5MMI - chains A and K of the 35 polymer chains in the assembly; structure by electron microscopy, 3.20 A resolution.

Chain A:
Molecule: 23S ribosomal RNA
Organism: Spinacia oleracea
Sequence (2810 nucleotides; row label = number of the first residue in the row):
     1 UUCAAACGAG GAAAGGCUUA CGGUGGAUAC CUAGGCACCC AGAGACGAGG AAGGGCGUAU
    61 UAAUCGACGA AAUGCUUCGG GGAGUUGAAA AUAAGCAGAG AUCCGGAGAU UCCCGAAUAG
   121 GUCAACCUUU CGAACUUCUG CUGAAUCCAU GGGCAGGCAA GAGACAACCU GGCGAACUGA
   181 AACAUCUUAG UAGCCAGAGG AAAAGAAAGC AAAAGCGAUU CCCGUAGUAG CGGCGAGCGA
   241 AAUGGGAGCA GCCUAAACCG UGAAAACGGG GUUGUGGGAG AGCAAUACAA GCGUCGUGCU
   301 GCUAGGCGAA UCAGUGGAGU GCGGAACCCU AGAUGGUGAA AGUCCAGUAG CCGAAAGCAU
   361 CACUAGCUUA UGCUCUGACC CGAGUAGCAU GGGGCACGUG GAAUCCCGUG UGAAUCAGCA
   421 AGGACCACCU UGCAAGGCUA AAUACUCCUG GGUGACCGAU AGCGAAGUAG UACCGUGAGG
   481 GAAGGGUGAA AAGAACCCCC AUCGGGGAGU GAAAUAGAAC AUGAAACCGU AAGCUCUCAA
   541 GCAGUGGGAG GGGGACCAGA CCCUGACCGC GUGCCUGUUG AAGAAUGAGC CGGCGACUCA
   601 UAGGCAGUGG CUUGGUUAAG GGAACCCACC GGAGCCGUAG CGAAAGCGAG UCUUCAUAGG
   661 GCAAUUGUCA CUGCUUAUGG ACCCGAACCU GGGUGAUCUA UCCAUGACCA GGAUGAAGCU
   721 UGGGUGAAAC UAAGUGGAGG UCCGAACCGA CUGAUGUUGA AGAAUCAGCG GAUGAGUUGU
   781 GGUUAGGGGU GAAAUGCCAC UCGAACCCAG AGCUAGCUGG UUCUCCCCGA AAUGCGUUGA
   841 GGCGCAGCAG UUGACUGGAC AUCUAGGGGU AAAGCACUGU UUCGGUGCGG GCCGCGAGAG
   901 CGGUACCAAA UCGAGGCAAA CUCUGAAUAC UAGAUAUGAC CUCCAAAUAA CAGGGGUCAA
   961 GGUCGGCCAG UGAGACGAUG GGGGAUAAGC UUCAUCGUCG AGAGGGAAAC AGCCCGGAUC
  1021 ACCAGCUAAG GCCCCUAAAU GACCGCUCAG UGAUAAAGGA GGUAGGGGUG CAGAGACAGC
  1081 CAGGAGGUUU GCCUAGAAGC AGCCACCCUU GAAAGAGUGC GUAAUAGCUC ACUGAUCGAG
  1141 CGCUCUUGCG CCGAAGAUGA ACGGGGCUAA GCGGUCUGCC GAAGCUGUGG GAUGUAAAAA
  1201 AACAUCGGUA GGGGAGCGUU CCGUGUUAGG GAGAAACGCG UGCGUGAGCC GCGUUGGACG
  1261 AAGCGGAAGC GAGAAUGUCG GCUUGAGUAA CGCAAACAUU GGUGAGAAUC CAAUGCCCCG
  1321 AAAACCUAAG GGUUCCUCCG CAAGGUUCGU CCACGGAGGG UGAGUCAGGG CCUAAGAUCA
  1381 GGCCGAAAGG CGUAGUCGAU GGACAACAGG UGAAUAUUCC UGUACUACCC CUUGUUGGUC
  1441 CCGAGGGACG GAGGAGGCUA GGUUAGCCGA AAGAUGGUUA UCGGUUCAAG GACGCAAGGU
  1501 GACCCUGUUU UUCAGGGUAA GAAGGGGUAG AGAAAAUGCC UCGAGCCAAU GUUCGAGUAC
  1561 CAGGCGCUAC GGCGCUGAAG UAACCGAUGC CAUACUCCCA GGAAAAGCUC GAACGACCUU
  1621 CAACAAAAGG GUACCUGUAC CCGAAACCGA CACAGGUAGG UAGGUAGAGA AUACCUAGGG
  1681 GCGCGAGACA ACUCUCUCUA AGGAACUCGG CAAAAUAGCC CCGUAACUUC GGGAGAAGGG
  1741 GUGCCCCCUC ACAAAGGGGG UCGAAGUGAC CAGGCCCGGG CGACUGUUUA CCAAAAACAC
  1801 AGGUCUCCGC AAAGUCGUAA GACCAUGUAU GGGGGCUGAC GCCUGCCCAG UGCCGGAAGG
  1861 UCAAGGAAGU UGGUGACCUG AUGACAGGGG AGCCGGCGAC CGAAGCCCCG GUGAACGGCG
  1921 GCCGUAACUA UAACGGUCCU AAGGUAGCGA AAUUCCUUGU CGGGUAAGUU CCGACCCGCA
  1981 CGAAAGGCGU AACGAUCUGG GCACUGUCUC GGAGAGAGGC UCGGUGAAAU AGACAUGUCU
  2041 GUGAAGAUGC GGACUACCUG CACCUGGACA GAAAGACCCU AUGAAGCUUU ACUGUUCCCU
  2101 GGGAUUGGCU UUGGGCUUUU CCUGCGCAGC UUAGGUGGAA GGCGAAGAAG GCCCCCUUCC
  2161 GGGGGGGCCC GAGCCAUCAG UGAGAUACCA CUCUGGAAGA GCUAGAAUUC UAACCUUGUG
  2221 UCAGGACCUA CGGGCCAAGG GACAUUCUCA GGUAGACAGU UUCUAUGGGG CGUAGGCCUC
  2281 CCAAAAGGUA ACGGAGGCGU GCAAAGGUUU CCUCGGGCCG GACGGAGAUU GGCCCUCGAG
  2341 UGCAAAGGCA GAAGGGAGCU UGACUGCAAG ACCCACCCGU CGAGCAGGGA CGAAAGUCGG
  2401 CCUUAGUGAU CCGACGGUGC CGAGUGGAAG GGCCGUCGCU CAACGGAUAA AAGUUACUCU
  2461 AGGGAUAACA GGCUGAUCUU CCCCAAGAGU UCACAUCGAC GGGAAGGUUU GGCACCUCGA
  2521 UGUCGGCUCU UCGCCACCUG GGGCUGUAGU AUGUUCCAAG GGUUGGGCUG UUCGCCCAUU
  2581 AAAGCGGUAC GUGAGCUGGG UUCAGAACGU CGUGAGACAG UUCGGUCCAU AUCCGGUGUG
  2641 GGCGUUAGAG CAUUGAGAGG ACCUUUCCCU AGUACGAGAG GACCGGGAAG GACGCACCUC
  2701 UGGUGUACCA GUUAUCGUGC CCACGGUAAA CGCUGGGUAG CCAAGUGCGG AGCGGAUAAC
  2761 UGCUGAAAGC AUCUAAGUAG UAAGCCCACC CCAAGAUGAG UGCUCUCCUA
Unresolved in the structure: 1, 515, 896-900, 1751-1755
Metal / ion sites: Mg2+ site 1 near A9 (its only coordinating residue here); Mg2+ site 2 near G15 (its only coordinating residue here); Mg2+ site 3: C30, G1260; Mg2+ site 4 near A45 (its only coordinating residue here); Mg2+ site 5 near A52 (its only coordinating residue here); Mg2+ site 6 near A71 (its only coordinating residue here); Mg2+ site 7 near U118 (its only coordinating residue here); Mg2+ site 8 near C148 (its only coordinating residue here); Mg2+ site 9: A160, G161; Mg2+ site 10: C177, U2260; Mg2+ site 11 near U178 (its only coordinating residue here); Mg2+ site 12: A182, C183; 211 more Mg2+ sites not listed

Chain K:
Molecule: 50S ribosomal protein L13, chloroplastic
Organism: Spinacia oleracea
Reference sequence: P12629 (RK13_SPIOL); residues 1-250 here = UniProt positions 1-250
Chain sequence (250 residues; numbered 1 to 250; the number before each row is that of its first residue):
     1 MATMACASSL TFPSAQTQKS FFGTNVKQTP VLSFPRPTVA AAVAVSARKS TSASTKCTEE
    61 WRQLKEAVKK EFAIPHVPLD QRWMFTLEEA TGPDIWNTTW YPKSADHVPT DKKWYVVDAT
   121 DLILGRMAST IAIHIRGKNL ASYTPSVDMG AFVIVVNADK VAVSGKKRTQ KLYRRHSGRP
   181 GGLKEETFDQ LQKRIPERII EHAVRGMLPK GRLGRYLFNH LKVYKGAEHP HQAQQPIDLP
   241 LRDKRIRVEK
Unresolved in the structure: 1-47
Reported in the primary citation:
  - binding site for 4.5S ribosomal RNA: Arg-48, Lys-49

Chain A / chain K interface:
Residue-residue contacts (115; chain A residue first):
  A5(A) / Pro-230(K)  sugar contact
  A5(A) / His-231(K)  hydrogen bond to the sugar
  A5(A) / Gln-234(K)  hydrogen bond to the sugar
  A6(A) / Trp-114(K)  sugar contact
  A6(A) / Lys-222(K)  phosphate contact
  A6(A) / His-231(K)  sugar contact
  A6(A) / Gln-234(K)  hydrogen bond to the sugar
  C7(A) / Pro-109(K)  sugar contact
  C7(A) / Phe-152(K)  sugar contact
  C7(A) / Lys-222(K)  salt bridge to the phosphate
  G8(A) / Pro-109(K)  sugar contact
  G8(A) / Tyr-216(K)  hydrogen bond to the phosphate
  A539(A) / Arg-212(K)  salt bridge to the phosphate
  A539(A) / Arg-215(K)  salt bridge to the phosphate
  A540(A) / Arg-212(K)  salt bridge to the phosphate
  A540(A) / Arg-215(K)  salt bridge to the phosphate
  G547(A) / Tyr-101(K)  base contact
  G547(A) / Ser-146(K)  base contact
  G548(A) / Tyr-101(K)  sugar contact
  A549(A) / Tyr-101(K)  sugar contact
  A549(A) / Pro-102(K)  sugar contact
  A549(A) / Lys-103(K)  phosphate contact
  A549(A) / Ser-104(K)  hydrogen bond to the phosphate
  A549(A) / His-107(K)  sugar contact
  G550(A) / Lys-103(K)  phosphate contact
  G550(A) / Ser-104(K)  hydrogen bond to the phosphate
  G551(A) / Lys-69(K)  salt bridge to the phosphate
  G552(A) / Lys-69(K)  salt bridge to the phosphate
  G559(A) / Thr-91(K)  base contact
  G559(A) / Gly-92(K)  sugar contact
  G559(A) / Pro-93(K)  sugar contact
  G559(A) / Asp-94(K)  base contact
  A560(A) / Pro-93(K)  phosphate contact
  A566(A) / Tyr-101(K)  hydrogen bond to the base
  C567(A) / Ser-146(K)  hydrogen bond to the sugar
  C567(A) / Arg-212(K)  salt bridge to the phosphate
  C567(A) / Leu-213(K)  phosphate contact
  C568(A) / Pro-145(K)  sugar contact
  C568(A) / Ser-146(K)  sugar contact
  C568(A) / Gly-211(K)  phosphate contact
  C568(A) / Arg-212(K)  hydrogen bond to the phosphate
  C568(A) / Leu-213(K)  hydrogen bond to the phosphate
  C1023(A) / Asn-97(K)  sugar contact
  C1023(A) / Thr-98(K)  base contact
  C1023(A) / Thr-99(K)  hydrogen bond to the base
  C1033(A) / Ser-129(K)  hydrogen bond to the base
  C1034(A) / Ser-129(K)  hydrogen bond to the sugar
  C1034(A) / Ala-132(K)  sugar contact
  C1034(A) / Ile-133(K)  sugar contact
  C1034(A) / Met-207(K)  hydrogen bond to the sugar
  C1035(A) / Lys-138(K)  salt bridge to the phosphate
  C1035(A) / Met-207(K)  sugar contact
  C1035(A) / Pro-209(K)  sugar contact
  C1035(A) / Lys-210(K)  sugar contact
  U1036(A) / Arg-136(K)  salt bridge to the phosphate
  A1037(A) / Lys-138(K)  salt bridge to the phosphate
  U1040(A) / Arg-126(K)  hydrogen bond to the base
  U1040(A) / Ser-129(K)  base contact
  U1040(A) / Arg-242(K)  salt bridge to the phosphate
  U1040(A) / Asp-243(K)  hydrogen bond to the base
  A1049(A) / Lys-166(K)  salt bridge to the phosphate
  G1050(A) / Lys-167(K)  hydrogen bond to the base
  G1050(A) / Gln-170(K)  sugar contact
  G1159(A) / His-176(K)  stacking on the base
  G1159(A) / Pro-180(K)  phosphate contact
  G1159(A) / Gly-181(K)  hydrogen bond to the phosphate
  G1159(A) / Gly-182(K)  phosphate contact
  A1160(A) / Arg-174(K)  hydrogen bond to the sugar
  G1164(A) / Gly-206(K)  hydrogen bond to the base
  G1165(A) / Ser-129(K)  base contact
  G1165(A) / His-202(K)  phosphate contact
  G1165(A) / Ala-203(K)  hydrogen bond to the sugar
  G1165(A) / Gly-206(K)  sugar contact
  G1165(A) / Met-207(K)  hydrogen bond to the base
  G1166(A) / Leu-124(K)  sugar contact
  G1166(A) / Gly-125(K)  hydrogen bond to the phosphate
  G1166(A) / Lys-171(K)  salt bridge to the phosphate
  G1166(A) / Tyr-173(K)  phosphate contact
  G1166(A) / His-202(K)  salt bridge to the phosphate
  G1166(A) / Ala-203(K)  phosphate contact
  C1167(A) / Ile-123(K)  phosphate contact
  C1167(A) / Leu-124(K)  phosphate contact
  C1167(A) / Gly-125(K)  hydrogen bond to the phosphate
  C1167(A) / Arg-126(K)  hydrogen bond to the phosphate
  C1167(A) / Lys-167(K)  salt bridge to the phosphate
  U1168(A) / Ile-123(K)  phosphate contact
  U1168(A) / Arg-126(K)  salt bridge to the phosphate
  U1168(A) / Ser-164(K)  hydrogen bond to the phosphate
  U1168(A) / Lys-167(K)  salt bridge to the phosphate
  A1169(A) / Arg-126(K)  hydrogen bond to the phosphate
  A1169(A) / Arg-245(K)  hydrogen bond to the phosphate
  A1170(A) / Gly-125(K)  base contact
  A1170(A) / Arg-126(K)  salt bridge to the phosphate
  A1170(A) / Ser-129(K)  base contact
  A1170(A) / Arg-245(K)  salt bridge to the phosphate
  A2053(A) / Lys-210(K)  salt bridge to the phosphate
  U2531(A) / Pro-180(K)  sugar contact
  C2532(A) / Pro-180(K)  phosphate contact
  C2532(A) / Gly-181(K)  phosphate contact
  A2656(A) / Arg-198(K)  hydrogen bond to the sugar
  G2657(A) / Arg-175(K)  salt bridge to the phosphate
  G2657(A) / Arg-194(K)  salt bridge to the phosphate
  G2657(A) / Arg-198(K)  salt bridge to the phosphate
  A2658(A) / Arg-175(K)  salt bridge to the phosphate
  A2658(A) / Ser-177(K)  hydrogen bond to the phosphate
  A2658(A) / Arg-179(K)  hydrogen bond to the sugar
  A2658(A) / Lys-184(K)  phosphate contact
  G2659(A) / Ser-177(K)  hydrogen bond to the phosphate
  G2659(A) / Arg-179(K)  sugar contact
  G2659(A) / Lys-184(K)  salt bridge to the phosphate
  G2798(A) / Glu-201(K)  hydrogen bond to the base
  G2798(A) / Arg-205(K)  base contact
  G2798(A) / Phe-218(K)  base contact
  G2798(A) / Asn-219(K)  hydrogen bond to the phosphate
  A2810(A) / Thr-51(K)  hydrogen bond to the base
Other interface residues (no listed pair), chain A (50 interface residues in all): A4, C538, A1042, U1158, A1161, A2056
Other interface residues (no listed pair), chain K (75 interface residues in all): Thr-110, Val-147, Val-163, Gly-178, Leu-183, Leu-208, Ala-233, Lys-244

Summary:
Chain A and chain K form an interface of 50 and 75 residues respectively, with 35 hydrogen bonds, 26 salt
bridges and 1 aromatic stacking contact. Polar contacts include A566(A)/Tyr-101(K), C1023(A)/Thr-99(K) and
C1033(A)/Ser-129(K). The Mg2+ site 3 is built by C30(A) and G1260(A). The paper reports a binding site for
4.5S ribosomal RNA at Arg-48(K) and Lys-49(K).
Here chain A is 23S ribosomal RNA and chain K is 50S ribosomal protein L13, chloroplastic, both from Spinacia
oleracea. Entry 5MMI (Structure of the large subunit of the chloroplast ribosome) was determined by electron
microscopy, deposited together with 5MMJ and 5MMM.
